PDB entry 4A6H | X-ray diffraction, 1.45 A resolution | chains A and D of the 4 polymer chains in the assembly

[Chain A (and D)]
Protein: Phosphatidylinositol 4,5-bisphosphate-binding protein SLM1
Source organism: Saccharomyces cerevisiae
Notes: fragment: ph domain, residues 469-583; chain D of this document is another copy of the same molecule, construct and numbering; everything in this record applies to it too
UniProt: P40485 (SLM1_YEAST); numbering as in UniProt (aligned over 469-583)
Amino-acid sequence (120 residues; numbered 464 to 583; the number before each row is that of its first residue):
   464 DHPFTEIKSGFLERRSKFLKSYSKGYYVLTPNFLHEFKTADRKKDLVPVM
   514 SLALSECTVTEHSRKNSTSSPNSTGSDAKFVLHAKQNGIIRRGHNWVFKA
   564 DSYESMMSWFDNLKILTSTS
Unresolved in the structure: 464, 530-538, 582-583 (chain D: 464-465, 529-538, 582-583)
Differences from the reference sequence: expression tag (464-468)
Small-molecule neighbours:
  - D-myo-inositol-4-phosphate (I4D), molecule 1: Phe467, Glu469, Ser472, Tyr489, Val491, Phe500, Thr502, Ala503, Asp504, Arg505, Asp508, Leu509
  - D-myo-inositol-4-phosphate (I4D), molecule 2: Arg478, Lys483, Ser484, Tyr485, Ser539, Lys542, Lys562
Reported in the primary citation:
  - binding site for D-myo-inositol-4-phosphate: Arg478, Ser484, Tyr485, Lys542, Lys562
  - binding site for phosphate ion: Lys480, Phe481, His557, Asn558

[Interface between chain A and chain D]
Residue-residue contacts (12; chain A residue first):
  Pro494(A) - Thr468(D)
  Lys577(A) - Ile578(D)
  Lys577(A) - Ser581(D)
  Ile578(A) - Ile470(D)
  Ile578(A) - Pro494(D)
  Ile578(A) - Asn495(D)
  Ile578(A) - Leu579(D)
  Leu579(A) - Pro494(D)  hydrophobic
  Ser581(A) - Ile470(D)
  Ser581(A) - Asn575(D)  hydrogen bond
  Ser581(A) - Ile578(D)
  Ser581(A) - Leu579(D)

[Summary]
Chain A and chain D form an interface of 5 and 8 residues respectively, with 1 hydrogen bond. The
hydrogen-bonded pair is Ser581(A)-Asn575(D). Ligands of chain A: D-myo-inositol-4-phosphate. From the paper: a
binding site for D-myo-inositol-4-phosphate at Arg478(A), Ser484(A) and Tyr485(A) among others; a binding site
for phosphate ion at Lys480(A), Phe481(A) and His557(A) among others.
Both chains are Phosphatidylinositol 4,5-bisphosphate-binding protein SLM1 (Saccharomyces cerevisiae). Entry
4A6H (Crystal structure of Slm1-PH domain in complex with Inositol-4- phosphate) was determined by X-ray
diffraction together with 4A5K, 4A6F and 4A6K from the same study.
